1NYS - chains A and B of the 4 polymer chains in the assembly; structure by X-ray diffraction, 3.05 A resolution.

# Chain A
Molecule: activin receptor
Source organism: Rattus norvegicus
Notes: fragment: N-terminal Extracellular Domain (residues 19-119)
UniProt: P38444 (ACVR2_RAT); aligned to UniProt positions 34-134 over residues 19-119 (the alignment contains insertions or deletions, so no single offset holds)
Amino-acid sequence (105 residues; each row starts with the number of its first residue):
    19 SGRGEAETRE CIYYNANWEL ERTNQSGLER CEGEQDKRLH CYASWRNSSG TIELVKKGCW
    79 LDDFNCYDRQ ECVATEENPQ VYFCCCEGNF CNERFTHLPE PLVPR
Disordered / not traced: 19-24, 52-53, 118-123
Sequence notes: cloning artifact (120-123)
Disulfide bonds: Cys-29/Cys-59, Cys-49/Cys-77, Cys-84/Cys-103, Cys-90/Cys-102, Cys-104/Cys-109
From the paper describing this entry:
  - conformationally variable residues (loop rearrangement): Trp-78 to Arg-87

# Chain B
Molecule: Inhibin beta A chain
Source organism: Homo sapiens
Notes: fragment: Mature Domain (residues 311-426)
UniProt: P08476 (INHBA_HUMAN); residues 1-116 here correspond to UniProt positions 311-426 (UniProt number = residue number + 310)
Amino-acid sequence (116 residues; row label = number of the first residue in the row):
     1 GLECDGKVNI CCKKQFFVSF KDIGWNDWII APSGYHANYC EGECPSHIAG TSGSSLSFHS
    61 TVINHYRMRG HSPFANLKSC CVPTKLRPMS MLYYDDGQNI IKKDIQNMIV EECGCS
Disordered / not traced: 1, 7-8, 49-76
Disulfide bonds: Cys-4/Cys-12, Cys-11/Cys-81, Cys-40/Cys-113, Cys-44/Cys-115
From the paper describing this entry:
  - conformationally variable residues (order/disorder transition): Ala-49 to Asn-76
  - self-association interface (contacts with another copy of this molecule); pairs are residue here / residue on that copy: Cys-80/Cys-80 (disulfide), Val-82, Leu-86, Gln-106, Asn-107

# How chain A and chain B interact
Contacting residue pairs - 22 pairs, chain A then chain B:
  Lys-55(A) / Arg-87(B)
  Lys-55(A) / Glu-111(B)  salt bridge
  Tyr-60(A) / Lys-102(B)
  Ser-62(A) / Leu-92(B)
  Arg-64(A) / Ile-100(B)
  Val-73(A) / Ile-100(B)  hydrophobic
  Lys-74(A) / Ile-100(B)
  Cys-77(A) / Lys-102(B)  hydrogen bond (backbone-side chain)
  Trp-78(A) / Ser-90(B)
  Trp-78(A) / Met-91(B)
  Trp-78(A) / Leu-92(B)
  Trp-78(A) / Lys-102(B)
  Leu-79(A) / Ser-90(B)  hydrogen bond (backbone-side chain)
  Leu-79(A) / Asp-104(B)
  Asp-80(A) / Arg-87(B)  salt bridge
  Asp-81(A) / Pro-32(B)
  Phe-82(A) / Phe-17(B)  hydrophobic
  Phe-82(A) / His-36(B)
  Val-99(A) / Ile-30(B)  hydrophobic
  Val-99(A) / Tyr-94(B)
  Val-99(A) / Ile-100(B)  hydrophobic
  Phe-101(A) / Leu-92(B)  hydrophobic
Interface residues without a listed pair, chain A (15 interface residues in all): Gln-98
Interface residues without a listed pair, chain B (15 interface residues in all): Ala-31, Pro-88
Interface features reported in the paper:
  - interface residues, chain A: Phe-82(A)

# In short
The chain A/chain B interface involves 15 residues from each chain, with 2 hydrogen bonds and 2 salt bridges.
Polar pairs include Lys-55(A)/Glu-111(B), Asp-80(A)/Arg-87(B) and Cys-77(A)/Lys-102(B). From the paper: the
interface residue Phe-82(A); conformational variability at Trp-78(A) and Ala-49(B).
Chain A is activin receptor (Rattus norvegicus) and chain B is Inhibin beta A chain (Homo sapiens); the
structure, Crystal Structure of Activin A Bound to the ECD of ActRIIB P41, was determined by X-ray diffraction
together with 1NYU from the same study.
